8YCX - chains C and U of the 21 polymer chains in the assembly; structure by electron microscopy, 2.20 A resolution.

Chain C:
Molecule: ATP-dependent Clp protease ATP-binding subunit ClpC1
Source organism: Mycobacterium tuberculosis H37Rv
UniProtKB: P9WPC9 (CLPC1_MYCTU); residue numbers follow UniProt; this construct covers 168-824
Amino-acid sequence (657 residues; numbered 168 to 824; the number before each row is that of its first residue):
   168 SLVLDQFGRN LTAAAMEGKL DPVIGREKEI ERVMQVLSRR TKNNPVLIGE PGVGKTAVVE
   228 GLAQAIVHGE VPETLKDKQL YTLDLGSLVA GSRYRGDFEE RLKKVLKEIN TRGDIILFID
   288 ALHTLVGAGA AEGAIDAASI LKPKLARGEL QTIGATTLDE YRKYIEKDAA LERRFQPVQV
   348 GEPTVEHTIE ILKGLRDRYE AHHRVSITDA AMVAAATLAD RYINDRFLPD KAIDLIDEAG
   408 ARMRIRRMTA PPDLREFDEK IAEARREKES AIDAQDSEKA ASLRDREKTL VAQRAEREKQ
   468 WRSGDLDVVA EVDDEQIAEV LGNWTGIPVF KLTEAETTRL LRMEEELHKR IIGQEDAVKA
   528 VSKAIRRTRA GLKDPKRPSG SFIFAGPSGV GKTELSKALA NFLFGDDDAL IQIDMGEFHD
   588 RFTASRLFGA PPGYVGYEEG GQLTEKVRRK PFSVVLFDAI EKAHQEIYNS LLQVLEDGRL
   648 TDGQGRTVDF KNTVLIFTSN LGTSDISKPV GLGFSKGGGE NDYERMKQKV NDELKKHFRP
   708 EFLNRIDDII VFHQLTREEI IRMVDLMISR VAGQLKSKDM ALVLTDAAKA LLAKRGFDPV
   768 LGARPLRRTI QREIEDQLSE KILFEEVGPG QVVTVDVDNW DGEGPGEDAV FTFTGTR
Not modelled in the structure: 415-476, 685-689
Sequence notes: engineered mutation A288 (Glu in P9WPC9), S444 (Phe in P9WPC9), A626 (Glu in P9WPC9)
Metal / ion sites: Mg2+ site 1: T223 (together with ATP); Mg2+ site 2: T560 (together with ATP)
Residues lining bound ligands:
  - ATP (adenosine-5'-triphosphate), molecule 1: R517, I518, I519, Q521, P554, S555, G556, V557, G558, K559, T560, E561, T665, N667, L722, M730, L733, M734, A770, R771, R774
  - ATP, molecule 2: E643, E708, R712
  - ATP, molecule 1: D188, P189, V190, I191, R193, E217, P218, G219, V220, G221, K222, T223, A224, D287, T324, H354, I358, L362, Y366, P396, D397, I400
  - ATP, molecule 2: T208, R314, A337, R340, R341
Swiss-Prot annotation at these positions:
  - binding site (ATP): G216 to T223, G553 to T560

Chain U:
Molecule: Beta-casein
Source organism: Bos grunniens
UniProtKB: Q9TSI0 (CASB_BUBBU); residue numbers follow UniProt; this construct covers 2-24
Amino-acid sequence (23 residues; row label = number of the first residue in the row):
     2 KVLILACLVA LALARELEEL NVP

Chain C / chain U interface:
Pairs across the interface (17; chain C residue first):
  R260(C) - E19(U)
  R260(C) - E20(U)  hydrogen bond (backbone-backbone)
  Y261(C) - E19(U)
  Y261(C) - E20(U)
  Y261(C) - N22(U)
  R262(C) - E19(U)
  R262(C) - E20(U)  hydrogen bond (backbone-backbone)
  R262(C) - L21(U)
  G296(C) - E19(U)
  F589(C) - K2(U)
  G600(C) - L6(U)
  G600(C) - A7(U)
  Y601(C) - L4(U)  hydrophobic
  Y601(C) - L6(U)  hydrophobic
  Y601(C) - A7(U)
  V602(C) - I5(U)
  V602(C) - A7(U)
Interface residues without a listed pair, chain C (9 interface residues in all): S259

Overview:
The chain C/chain U interface involves 9 residues from each chain; the contacts include 2 hydrogen bonds. The
backbones hydrogen-bond at R260(C)-E20(U) and R262(C)-E20(U). Bound to chain C: 4 copies of ATP. From UniProt:
16 ATP-binding residues on chain C.
Chain C is ATP-dependent Clp protease ATP-binding subunit ClpC1 (Mycobacterium tuberculosis H37Rv) and chain U
is Beta-casein (Bos grunniens); the structure, CryoEM structure of M. tuberculosis ClpC1P1P2 complex bound to
bortezomib, conformation 2, was determined by electron microscopy.
